PDB entry 5H6S | X-ray diffraction, 1.80 A resolution | chains A and C

[Chain A (and C)]
Name: Amidase
Organism: Microbacterium sp. HM58-2
Notes: chain C of this document is another copy of the same molecule, construct and numbering; everything in this record applies to it too
UniProtKB: A0A170QJP8 (A0A170QJP8_9MICO); residues 2-460 here = UniProt positions 2-460
Sequence (481 residues; numbered -20 to 460; the number before each row is that of its first residue; numbers below 1 keep their minus sign (Gly-20 is residue -20)):
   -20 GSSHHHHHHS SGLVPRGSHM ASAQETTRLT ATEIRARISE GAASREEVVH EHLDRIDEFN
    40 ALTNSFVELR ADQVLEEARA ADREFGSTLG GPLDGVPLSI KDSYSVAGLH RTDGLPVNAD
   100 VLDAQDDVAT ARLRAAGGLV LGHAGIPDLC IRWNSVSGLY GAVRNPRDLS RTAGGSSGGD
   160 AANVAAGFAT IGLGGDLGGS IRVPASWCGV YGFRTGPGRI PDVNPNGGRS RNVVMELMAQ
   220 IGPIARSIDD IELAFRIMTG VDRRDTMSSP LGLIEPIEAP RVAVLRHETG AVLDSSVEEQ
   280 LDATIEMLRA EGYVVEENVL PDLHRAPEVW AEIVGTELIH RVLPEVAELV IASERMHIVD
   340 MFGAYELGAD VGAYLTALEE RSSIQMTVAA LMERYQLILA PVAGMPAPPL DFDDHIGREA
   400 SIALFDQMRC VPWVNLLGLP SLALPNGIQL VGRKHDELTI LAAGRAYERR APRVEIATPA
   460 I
Not modelled in the structure: -20 to 3, 460 (chain C: -20 to 3)
Sequence notes: expression tag (-20 to 1)
Residues lining bound ligands: 4-oxidanylbenzohydrazide (HDH): Lys80, Cys129, Ile130, Arg131, Trp132, Ser155, Asp175, Leu176, Gly177, Gly178, Ser179, Trp309, Met340, Phe341

[Interface between chain A and chain C]
Contacting residue pairs (61):
  Ser209(A) - Glu358(C)  hydrogen bond (side chain-backbone)
  Ser209(A) - Ser361(C)
  Ser209(A) - Ser362(C)  hydrogen bond (side chain-backbone)
  Ser209(A) - Met365(C)
  Arg210(A) - Ser361(C)  hydrogen bond (backbone-side chain)
  Asn211(A) - Leu354(C)
  Asn211(A) - Leu357(C)
  Asn211(A) - Glu358(C)
  Val212(A) - Leu216(C)  hydrophobic
  Val212(A) - Arg360(C)
  Val212(A) - Ser361(C)
  Val213(A) - Val213(C)  hydrophobic
  Glu215(A) - Ser361(C)  hydrogen bond
  Leu216(A) - Val212(C)  hydrophobic
  Arg242(A) - Ala368(C)
  Arg242(A) - Glu372(C)  salt bridge
  Arg242(A) - Arg432(C)
  Thr245(A) - Gln364(C)  hydrogen bond
  Thr245(A) - Ala368(C)
  Thr245(A) - Lys433(C)  hydrogen bond (backbone-side chain)
  Ser247(A) - Lys433(C)  hydrogen bond (backbone-side chain)
  Pro249(A) - Leu250(C)  hydrophobic
  Pro249(A) - His434(C)
  Leu250(A) - Pro249(C)  hydrophobic
  Leu250(A) - Leu250(C)
  Thr315(A) - Val350(C)
  Glu316(A) - Leu354(C)
  His319(A) - Val350(C)
  Arg320(A) - Thr355(C)  hydrogen bond
  Arg320(A) - Glu358(C)  salt bridge
  Gly347(A) - Val350(C)
  Ala348(A) - Ala348(C)
  Ala348(A) - Asp349(C)
  Ala348(A) - Val350(C)  hydrogen bond (backbone-backbone)
  Asp349(A) - Ala348(C)
  Val350(A) - Thr315(C)
  Val350(A) - His319(C)
  Val350(A) - Gly347(C)
  Val350(A) - Ala348(C)  hydrogen bond (backbone-backbone)
  Val350(A) - Tyr353(C)  hydrophobic
  Tyr353(A) - Val350(C)  hydrophobic
  Tyr353(A) - Tyr353(C)  hydrophobic
  Tyr353(A) - Leu354(C)
  Leu354(A) - Asn211(C)
  Leu354(A) - Glu316(C)
  Leu354(A) - Tyr353(C)
  Thr355(A) - Arg320(C)  hydrogen bond
  Leu357(A) - Asn211(C)
  Glu358(A) - Ser209(C)
  Glu358(A) - Asn211(C)
  Glu358(A) - Arg320(C)  salt bridge
  Arg360(A) - Val212(C)
  Ser361(A) - Ser209(C)
  Ser361(A) - Arg210(C)  hydrogen bond (side chain-backbone)
  Ser361(A) - Val212(C)
  Ser362(A) - Ser209(C)
  Gln364(A) - Thr245(C)  hydrogen bond
  Glu372(A) - Arg242(C)  salt bridge
  Arg432(A) - Arg242(C)
  Lys433(A) - Thr245(C)  hydrogen bond (side chain-backbone)
  His434(A) - Pro249(C)
Interface residues without a listed pair, chain A (40 interface residues in all): Gly207, Arg208, Met246, Ser248, Gly351, Met365, Ala368
Interface residues without a listed pair, chain C (37 interface residues in all): Arg243, Ser248, Ile253, Gly351

[In short]
The interface between chain A and chain C involves 40 residues on one side and 37 on the other, with 14
hydrogen bonds and 4 salt bridges. Among the polar pairs are Arg242(A)-Glu372(C), Arg320(A)-Glu358(C) and
Ser209(A)-Glu358(C). Chain A binds 4-oxidanylbenzohydrazide.
Both chains are Amidase (Microbacterium sp. HM58-2). Entry 5H6S (Crystal structure of Hydrazidase S179A mutant
complexed with a substrate) was determined by X-ray diffraction.
